Entry 4OMY (X-ray diffraction, 3.06 A resolution); this record covers chains A and E of the 4 polymer chains in the assembly.

# Chain A
Name: NolR
Organism: Sinorhizobium fredii
Reference sequence: Q83TD2 (Q83TD2_RHIFR); residues 1-118 here = UniProt positions 1-118
Chain sequence (118 residues; each row starts with the number of its first residue):
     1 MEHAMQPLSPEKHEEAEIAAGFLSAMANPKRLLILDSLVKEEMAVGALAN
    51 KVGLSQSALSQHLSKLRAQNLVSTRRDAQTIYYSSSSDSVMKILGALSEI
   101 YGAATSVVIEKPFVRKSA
Not modelled in the structure: 1-5, 103-118
Modified / non-standard residues: Mse1, Mse5 (selenomethionine); Mse26, Mse43, Mse91 (selenomethionine; parent Met)
From the paper describing this entry:
  - binding site for the 22-nt DNA strand: Ser55 to Gln69, Gln79
  - binding site for the 22-nt DNA strand (chain E): Asn28, Lys30, Arg31, Gln56, Ser57, Ser60, Gln61, His62, Gln79, Ile81, Tyr83
  - binding site for the 22-nt DNA strand: Asn28, Arg31, Gly46, Ser57, Ser60, Gln61, His62, Arg67, Ile81, Tyr83
  - mutagenesis - R31A, S57A, S60A, Q61A: abolished binding to the 22-nt DNA strand (chain E)
  - mutagenesis - Q56A: unchanged binding to the 22-nt DNA strand (chain E)

# Chain E
Molecule: 22-nt DNA strand
Sequence (22 nucleotides; numbered 1 to 22; the number before each row is that of its first residue):
     1 TATTAGAGAACCCTGAAGTTAA

# How chain A and chain E interact
Pairs across the interface (13; chain A residue first):
  Val45(A) - DT1(E)  phosphate contact
  Gln56(A) - DT1(E)  sugar contact
  Gln56(A) - DA2(E)  hydrogen bond to the base
  Ser57(A) - DT3(E)  hydrogen bond to the base
  Ser57(A) - DT4(E)  hydrogen bond to the base
  Ser60(A) - DT1(E)  hydrogen bond to the phosphate
  Ser60(A) - DA2(E)  hydrogen bond to the phosphate
  Gln61(A) - DT4(E)  hydrogen bond to the base
  Gln79(A) - DT1(E)  phosphate contact
  Thr80(A) - DT1(E)  phosphate contact
  Ile81(A) - DT1(E)  hydrogen bond to the phosphate
  Ile81(A) - DA2(E)  phosphate contact
  Tyr83(A) - DA2(E)  hydrogen bond to the phosphate
Other interface residues (no listed pair), chain A (12 interface residues in all): Ala44, Ser64, Arg67
Other interface residues (no listed pair), chain E (5 interface residues in all): DA5

# Summary
Chain A and chain E form an interface of 12 and 5 residues respectively, with 8 hydrogen bonds. Polar contacts
include Gln56(A)-DA2(E), Ser57(A)-DT3(E) and Ser57(A)-DT4(E). The paper reports a binding site for the 22-nt
DNA strand at Ser55(A), Gln79(A) and Asn28(A) among others; R31A, S57A and S60A of chain A, among others,
abolish binding to the 22-nt DNA strand (chain E); 5 substitutions were tested in all.
Here chain A is NolR (Sinorhizobium fredii) and chain E is a 22-nt DNA strand. Entry 4OMY (Crystal Structure
of SeMet NolR from Sinorhizobium fredii in complex with oligo AT DNA) was determined by X-ray diffraction
together with 4OMZ and 4ON0 from the same study.
